PDB entry 1DUC | X-ray diffraction, 2.05 A resolution | chain A

Chain A:
Molecule: Deoxyuridine 5'-triphosphate nucleotidohydrolase
Organism: Equine infectious anemia virus
Notes: EC 3.6.1.23
UniProtKB: P11204 (POL_EIAV9); residues 1-134 here correspond to UniProt positions 742-875 (UniProt number = residue number + 741)
Chain sequence (134 residues; each row starts with the number of its first residue):
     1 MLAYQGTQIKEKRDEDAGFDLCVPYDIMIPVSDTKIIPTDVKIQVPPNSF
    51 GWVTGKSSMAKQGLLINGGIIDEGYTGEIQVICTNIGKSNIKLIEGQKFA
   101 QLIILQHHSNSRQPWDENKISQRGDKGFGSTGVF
Disordered / not traced: 119-134
Residues lining bound ligands: deoxyuridine-5'-diphosphate (DUD): Lys56, Ser57, Ser58, Asn67, Gly68, Gly69, Ile70, Ile71, Asp72, Tyr75, Glu78, Ile79, Gln80, Ile82, Lys98

In short:
Chain A binds deoxyuridine-5'-diphosphate.
Chain A is Deoxyuridine 5'-triphosphate nucleotidohydrolase (Equine infectious anemia virus); the structure,
Eiav dutpase dudp/strontium complex, was determined by X-ray diffraction together with 1DUN from the same
study.
